Entry 7Q41 (X-ray diffraction, 3.01 A resolution); this record covers chains B and A.

[Chain B]
Name: Ubiquitin-protein ligase E3A (E6AP) peptide
Chain sequence (15 residues; numbered 185 to 199; the number before each row is that of its first residue):
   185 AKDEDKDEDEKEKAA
Disordered / not traced: 185, 195-199

[Chain A]
Name: E3 ubiquitin-protein ligase HERC2
Source organism: Homo sapiens
Notes: EC 2.3.2.26
UniProtKB: O95714 (HERC2_HUMAN); residues 2938-3342 here = UniProt positions 2938-3342
Chain sequence (405 residues; numbered 2938 to 3342; the number before each row is that of its first residue):
  2938 GAMGSLIRKKAAGLESAATIRTKVFVWGLNDKDQLGGLKGSKIKVPSFSE
  2988 TLSALNVVQVAGGSKSLFAVTVEGKVYACGEATNGRLGLGISSGTVPIPR
  3038 QITALSSYVVKKVAVHSGGRHATALTVDGKVFSWGEGDDGKLGHFSRMNC
  3088 DKPRLIEALKTKRIRDIACGSSHSAALTSSGELYTWGLGEYGRLGHGDNT
  3138 TQLKPKMVKVLLGHRVIQVACGSRDAQTLALTDEGLVFSWGDGDFGKLGR
  3188 GGSEGCNIPQNIERLNGQGVCQIECGAQFSLALTKSGVVWTWGKGDYFRL
  3238 GHGSDVHVRKPQVVEGLRGKKIVHVAVGALHCLAVTDSGQVYAWGDNDHG
  3288 QQGNGTTTVNRKPTLVQGLEGQKITRVACGSSHSVAWTTVDVATPSVHEP
  3338 VLFQT
Disordered / not traced: 2938-2957, 3327-3342
Differences from the reference sequence: conflict Ala2939 (Asn in O95714), Met2940 (Ser in O95714)

[Interface between chain B and chain A]
Pairs across the interface (26; chain B residue first):
  Asp187(B) - Lys3231(A)  salt bridge
  Asp187(B) - Tyr3234(A)
  Asp187(B) - Arg3236(A)  salt bridge
  Glu188(B) - Arg3161(A)  salt bridge
  Asp189(B) - Ser3160(A)
  Asp189(B) - Arg3161(A)  salt bridge
  Asp189(B) - Ala3214(A)
  Asp189(B) - Gln3215(A)
  Asp189(B) - Ala3266(A)
  Lys190(B) - Tyr3234(A)
  Lys190(B) - Leu3267(A)
  Lys190(B) - Asp3283(A)  salt bridge
  Lys190(B) - Asp3285(A)  salt bridge
  Asp191(B) - Lys3002(A)
  Asp191(B) - His3286(A)  hydrogen bond (backbone-side chain)
  Asp191(B) - Ser3318(A)  hydrogen bond
  Asp191(B) - Ser3319(A)
  Glu192(B) - Leu2966(A)
  Glu192(B) - Asp2968(A)
  Glu192(B) - Lys3002(A)  hydrogen bond (backbone-side chain)
  Asp193(B) - Leu2966(A)
  Asp193(B) - Asp2968(A)
  Asp193(B) - Ser2978(A)  hydrogen bond
  Asp193(B) - Lys2979(A)  salt bridge
  Asp193(B) - His3286(A)
  Glu194(B) - Asp2968(A)
Other interface residues (no listed pair), chain A (21 interface residues in all): Lys2969, Ser3001

[Overview]
8 residues of chain B face 21 of chain A across their interface, with 4 hydrogen bonds and 7 salt bridges.
Polar pairs include Asp187(B)-Lys3231(A), Asp187(B)-Arg3236(A) and Glu188(B)-Arg3161(A).
Chain B is Ubiquitin-protein ligase E3A (E6AP) peptide and chain A is E3 ubiquitin-protein ligase HERC2 (Homo
sapiens); the structure, Crystal structure of RCC1-Like domain 2 of ubiquitin ligase HERC2 in complex with
DXDKDED motif of ..., was determined by X-ray diffraction.
